6OVR - chains C and G of the 9 polymer chains in the assembly; structure by X-ray diffraction, 2.84 A resolution.

Chain C:
Molecule: DNA-directed RNA polymerase subunit beta
Organism: Thermus thermophilus (strain HB8 / ATCC 27634 / DSM 579)
Notes: EC 2.7.7.6
UniProt: Q8RQE9 (RPOB_THET8); numbering as in UniProt (aligned over 1-1119)
Sequence (1119 residues; numbered 1 to 1119; the number before each row is that of its first residue):
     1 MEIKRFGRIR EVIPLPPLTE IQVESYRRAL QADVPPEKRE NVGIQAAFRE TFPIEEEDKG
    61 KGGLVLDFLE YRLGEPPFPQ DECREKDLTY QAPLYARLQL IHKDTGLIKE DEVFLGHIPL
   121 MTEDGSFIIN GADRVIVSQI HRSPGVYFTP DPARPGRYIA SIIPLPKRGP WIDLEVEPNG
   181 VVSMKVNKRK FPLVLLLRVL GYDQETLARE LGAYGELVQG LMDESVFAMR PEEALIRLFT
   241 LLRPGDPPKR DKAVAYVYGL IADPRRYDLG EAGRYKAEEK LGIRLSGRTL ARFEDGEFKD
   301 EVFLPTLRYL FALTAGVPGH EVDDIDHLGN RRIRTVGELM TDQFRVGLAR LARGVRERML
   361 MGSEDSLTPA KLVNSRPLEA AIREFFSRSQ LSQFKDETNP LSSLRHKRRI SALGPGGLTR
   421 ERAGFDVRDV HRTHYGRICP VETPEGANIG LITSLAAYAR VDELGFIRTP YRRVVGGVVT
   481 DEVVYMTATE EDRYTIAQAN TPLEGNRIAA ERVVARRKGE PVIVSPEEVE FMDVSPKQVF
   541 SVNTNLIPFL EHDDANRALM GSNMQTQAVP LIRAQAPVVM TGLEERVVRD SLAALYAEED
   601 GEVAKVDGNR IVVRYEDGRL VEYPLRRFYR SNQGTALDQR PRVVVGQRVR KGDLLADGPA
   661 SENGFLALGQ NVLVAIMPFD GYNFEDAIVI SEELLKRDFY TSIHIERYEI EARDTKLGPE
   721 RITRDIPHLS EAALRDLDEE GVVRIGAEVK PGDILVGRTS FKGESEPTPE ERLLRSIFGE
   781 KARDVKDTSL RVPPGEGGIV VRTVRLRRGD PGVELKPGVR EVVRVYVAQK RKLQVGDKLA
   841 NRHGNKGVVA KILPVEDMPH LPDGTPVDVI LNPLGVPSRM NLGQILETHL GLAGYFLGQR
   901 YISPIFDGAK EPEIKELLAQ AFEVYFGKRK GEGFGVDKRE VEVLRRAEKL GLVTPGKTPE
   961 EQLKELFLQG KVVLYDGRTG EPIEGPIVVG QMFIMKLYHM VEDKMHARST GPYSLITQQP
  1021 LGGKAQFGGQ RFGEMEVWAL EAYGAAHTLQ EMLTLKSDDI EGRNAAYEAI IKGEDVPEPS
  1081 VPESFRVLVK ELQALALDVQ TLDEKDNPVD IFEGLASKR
Unresolved in the structure: 57-63, 421-424, 1119

Chain G:
Molecule: 22-nt DNA strand
Sequence (22 nucleotides; numbered 3 to 24; the number before each row is that of its first residue):
     3 CCTGCATCAG AGCCCGAAAT AC
Unresolved in the structure: 22-24

How chain C and chain G interact:
Pairs across the interface (10; chain C residue first):
  Arg134(C) - DA21(G)  salt bridge to the phosphate
  Phe394(C) - DA20(G)  sugar contact
  Tyr998(C) - DA20(G)  base contact
  Gly1023(C) - DG18(G)  phosphate contact
  Lys1024(C) - DG18(G)  hydrogen bond to the phosphate
  Gln1030(C) - DC17(G)  phosphate contact
  Arg1031(C) - DC16(G)  salt bridge to the phosphate
  Arg1031(C) - DC17(G)  hydrogen bond to the phosphate
  Gly1033(C) - DC16(G)  phosphate contact
  Met1035(C) - DC15(G)  sugar contact
Also at the interface, not in a pair above, chain C (14 interface residues in all): Arg388, Asn632, Gln633, Gly1029, Glu1036

Overview:
The interface between chain C and chain G involves 14 residues on one side and 6 on the other; the contacts
include 2 hydrogen bonds and 2 salt bridges. Among the polar pairs are Lys1024(C)-DG18(G), Arg1031(C)-DC17(G)
and Arg134(C)-DA21(G).
Chain C is DNA-directed RNA polymerase subunit beta (Thermus thermophilus (strain HB8 / ATCC 27634 / DSM 579))
and chain G is a 22-nt DNA strand; the structure, X-ray crystal structure of a bacterial reiterative
transcription complex of pyrG promoter variant -1G, was determined by X-ray diffraction together with 6OVY,
6OW3, 6OY5, 6OY6, 6OY7, 6P70 and 6P71 from the same study.
